Entry 6WE0 (X-ray diffraction, 1.80 A resolution); this record covers chains A and C.

# Chain A
Name: Replication-associated protein
Source organism: Wheat dwarf virus
Notes: EC 3.1.21.-
Reference sequence: A7KQY4 (A7KQY4_9GEMI); numbering as in UniProt (aligned over 1-137)
Sequence (137 residues; numbered 1 to 137; the number before each row is that of its first residue):
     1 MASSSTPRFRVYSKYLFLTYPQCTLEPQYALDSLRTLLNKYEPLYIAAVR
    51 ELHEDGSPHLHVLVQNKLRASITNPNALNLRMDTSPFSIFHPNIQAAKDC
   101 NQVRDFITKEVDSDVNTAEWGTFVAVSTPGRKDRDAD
Not modelled in the structure: 1-7, 127-137
Sequence notes: engineered mutation Phe106 (Tyr in A7KQY4)
Bound ions: Mn2+ site 1: Asp55 (shared with DA301(C) of chain C); Mn2+ site 2: His59, His61, Glu110 (shared with DA306(C) of chain C)
From the paper describing this entry:
  - Mn2+ coordination: His59, His61, Glu110
  - catalytic residues: Phe106
  - binding site for the 10-nt DNA strand (chain C): His91, Asn93
  - specificity-determining residues: His91, Asn93 (proposed by the authors, not directly observed)

# Chain C
Molecule: 10-nt DNA strand
Sequence (10 nucleotides; numbered 299 to 308; the number before each row is that of its first residue):
   299 TAATATTACC
Bound ions: Mn2+ site 1: DA301 (shared with Asp55(A) of chain A); Mn2+ site 2 near DA303 (its only coordinating residue here); Mn2+ site 3: DA306 (shared with His59(A), His61(A), Glu110(A) of chain A)

# Chain A / chain C interface
Residue-residue contacts (46; chain A residue first):
  Arg8(A) with DT299(C), phosphate contact; DA300(C), sugar contact
  Phe9(A) with DT299(C), base contact; DA300(C), base contact
  Arg10(A) with DT299(C), hydrogen bond to the base
  Val11(A) with DT299(C), base contact
  Phe17(A) with DA306(C), phosphate contact; DC307(C), base contact
  Thr19(A) with DT305(C), sugar contact; DA306(C), sugar contact
  Pro21(A) with DT302(C), base contact; DA303(C), sugar contact; DT305(C), base contact; DA306(C), base contact
  Gln22(A) with DA303(C), phosphate contact; DT304(C), hydrogen bond to the phosphate
  Gly56(A) with DT305(C), phosphate contact
  Ser57(A) with DT304(C), sugar contact; DT305(C), hydrogen bond to the phosphate
  His59(A) with DT305(C), hydrogen bond to the phosphate; DA306(C), salt bridge to the phosphate
  His61(A) with DA306(C), salt bridge to the phosphate
  Pro75(A) with DA300(C), sugar contact
  Asn76(A) with DA301(C), sugar contact
  His91(A) with DA300(C), base contact; DA301(C), hydrogen bond to the sugar; DT302(C), sugar contact
  Pro92(A) with DA300(C), base contact; DA301(C), base contact
  Asn93(A) with DA300(C), base contact; DA301(C), hydrogen bond to the base; DA306(C), base contact
  Ile94(A) with DA300(C), hydrogen bond to the base
  Gln95(A) with DA306(C), sugar contact; DC307(C), hydrogen bond to the base
  Ala96(A) with DC307(C), hydrogen bond to the base
  Ala97(A) with DC307(C), base contact
  Lys98(A) with DC307(C), hydrogen bond to the base; DC308(C), base contact
  Asp99(A) with DC307(C), hydrogen bond to the base
  Gln102(A) with DC308(C), sugar contact
  Val103(A) with DC307(C), base contact
  Phe106(A) with DA306(C), phosphate contact; DC307(C), sugar contact; DC308(C), phosphate contact
  Glu110(A) with DA306(C), phosphate contact

# Overview
The interface between chain A and chain C involves 27 residues on one side and 10 on the other; the contacts
include 11 hydrogen bonds and 2 salt bridges. Among the polar pairs are Arg10(A)-DT299(C), Asn93(A)-DA301(C)
and Ile94(A)-DA300(C). From the paper: the catalytic residue Phe106(A); a binding site for the 10-nt DNA
strand (chain C) at His91(A) and Asn93(A).
Chain A is Replication-associated protein (Wheat dwarf virus) and chain C is a 10-nt DNA strand; the
structure, Wheat dwarf virus Rep domain complexed with a single-stranded DNA 10-mer comprising the cleavage
site, was determined by X-ray diffraction, deposited together with 6WDZ and 6WE1.
